9D3T - chains A and B of the 10 polymer chains in the assembly; structure by electron microscopy, 2.80 A resolution.

# Chain A
Protein: Histone H3.2
Source organism: Homo sapiens
UniProt: Q71DI3 (H32_HUMAN); residues 43-135 here correspond to UniProt positions 44-136 (UniProt number = residue number + 1)
Sequence (93 residues; numbered 43 to 135; the number before each row is that of its first residue):
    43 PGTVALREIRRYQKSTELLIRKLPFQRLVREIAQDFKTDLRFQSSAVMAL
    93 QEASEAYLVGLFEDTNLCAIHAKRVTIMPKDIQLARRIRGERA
Unresolved in the structure: 135
Swiss-Prot annotation at these positions:
  - modified residue: Lys-56 (N6,N6,N6-trimethyllysine), Ser-57 (Phosphoserine), Lys-64 (N6-(2-hydroxyisobutyryl)lysine), Lys-79 (N6,N6,N6-trimethyllysine), Thr-80 (Phosphothreonine), Ser-86 (Phosphoserine), Thr-107 (Phosphothreonine), Lys-115 (N6-acetyllysine), Lys-122 (N6-(2-hydroxyisobutyryl)lysine)
  - lipidation: Cys-110 (S-palmitoyl cysteine)

# Chain B
Protein: Histone H4
Source organism: Homo sapiens
UniProt: P62805 (H4_HUMAN); residues 24-101 here correspond to UniProt positions 25-102 (UniProt number = residue number + 1)
Sequence (78 residues; row label = number of the first residue in the row):
    24 DNIQGITKPAIRRLARRGGVKRISGLIYEETRGVLKVFLENVIRDAVTYT
    74 EHAKRKTVTAMDVVYALKRQGRTLYGFG
Swiss-Prot annotation at these positions:
  - modified residue: Lys-31 (N6-(2-hydroxyisobutyryl)lysine), Lys-44 (N6-(2-hydroxyisobutyryl)lysine), Ser-47 (Phosphoserine), Tyr-51 (Phosphotyrosine), Lys-59 (N6-(2-hydroxyisobutyryl)lysine), Lys-77 (N6-(2-hydroxyisobutyryl)lysine), Lys-79 (N6-(2-hydroxyisobutyryl)lysine), Thr-80 (Phosphothreonine), Tyr-88 (Phosphotyrosine), Lys-91 (N6-(2-hydroxyisobutyryl)lysine)
  - cross-link (Glycyl lysine isopeptide (Lys-Gly)): Lys-31 (interchain with G-Cter in SUMO2), Lys-59 (interchain with G-Cter in SUMO2), Lys-79 (interchain with G-Cter in SUMO2), Lys-91 (interchain with G-Cter in SUMO2)

# Interface between chain A and chain B
Pairs across the interface (102; chain A residue first):
  Ala-47(A) / Arg-39(B)
  Ala-47(A) / Lys-44(B)
  Glu-50(A) / Arg-39(B)  salt bridge
  Ile-51(A) / Arg-39(B)
  Ile-51(A) / Gly-42(B)
  Ile-51(A) / Val-43(B)
  Tyr-54(A) / Arg-36(B)
  Tyr-54(A) / Arg-40(B)  hydrogen bond (backbone-side chain)
  Gln-55(A) / Arg-39(B)
  Gln-55(A) / Arg-40(B)  hydrogen bond (side chain-backbone)
  Ser-57(A) / Arg-40(B)  hydrogen bond (backbone-side chain)
  Thr-58(A) / Arg-40(B)
  Glu-59(A) / Arg-40(B)  hydrogen bond (backbone-side chain)
  Leu-61(A) / Ala-33(B)
  Leu-61(A) / Arg-36(B)  hydrogen bond (backbone-side chain)
  Leu-61(A) / Leu-37(B)  hydrophobic
  Leu-61(A) / Arg-40(B)
  Ile-62(A) / Ile-29(B)  hydrophobic
  Ile-62(A) / Leu-37(B)  hydrophobic
  Arg-63(A) / Arg-36(B)
  Pro-66(A) / Gly-28(B)
  Phe-67(A) / Leu-62(B)  hydrophobic
  Arg-69(A) / Asn-25(B)
  Leu-70(A) / Asn-25(B)
  Leu-70(A) / Ile-26(B)  hydrophobic
  Leu-70(A) / Ile-29(B)  hydrophobic
  Leu-70(A) / Leu-62(B)  hydrophobic
  Val-71(A) / Ile-66(B)  hydrophobic
  Glu-73(A) / Asp-24(B)  hydrogen bond (side chain-backbone)
  Glu-73(A) / Asn-25(B)  hydrogen bond
  Ile-74(A) / Lys-59(B)
  Ile-74(A) / Leu-62(B)  hydrophobic
  Ile-74(A) / Glu-63(B)
  Ile-74(A) / Ile-66(B)  hydrophobic
  Ala-75(A) / Ile-66(B)  hydrophobic
  Phe-78(A) / Glu-63(B)
  Phe-78(A) / Ile-66(B)
  Phe-78(A) / Arg-67(B)
  Lys-79(A) / Glu-74(B)
  Asp-81(A) / Lys-79(B)  salt bridge
  Leu-82(A) / Val-70(B)  hydrophobic
  Leu-82(A) / Lys-79(B)
  Leu-82(A) / Val-81(B)  hydrophobic
  Arg-83(A) / Lys-79(B)  hydrogen bond (backbone-backbone)
  Arg-83(A) / Thr-80(B)
  Arg-83(A) / Val-81(B)  hydrogen bond (backbone-backbone)
  Phe-84(A) / Ile-66(B)  hydrophobic
  Phe-84(A) / Val-81(B)
  Gln-85(A) / Thr-80(B)
  Gln-85(A) / Val-81(B)  hydrogen bond (backbone-backbone)
  Gln-85(A) / Thr-82(B)
  Gln-85(A) / Ala-83(B)
  Ser-87(A) / Ala-83(B)
  Ser-87(A) / Phe-100(B)
  Ala-88(A) / Val-81(B)
  Ala-88(A) / Thr-82(B)
  Ala-88(A) / Ala-83(B)
  Ala-88(A) / Val-86(B)
  Met-90(A) / Phe-100(B)
  Ala-91(A) / Val-86(B)  hydrophobic
  Ala-91(A) / Leu-97(B)
  Ala-91(A) / Phe-100(B)  hydrophobic
  Leu-92(A) / Ile-66(B)  hydrophobic
  Leu-92(A) / Val-86(B)  hydrophobic
  Glu-94(A) / Phe-100(B)
  Ala-95(A) / Phe-61(B)
  Ala-95(A) / Leu-90(B)  hydrophobic
  Ser-96(A) / Leu-58(B)
  Ser-96(A) / Phe-61(B)
  Ser-96(A) / Leu-62(B)
  Glu-97(A) / Leu-37(B)
  Tyr-99(A) / Val-57(B)
  Tyr-99(A) / Phe-61(B)  hydrophobic
  Leu-100(A) / Leu-37(B)  hydrophobic
  Leu-100(A) / Leu-58(B)  hydrophobic
  Val-101(A) / Leu-37(B)
  Val-101(A) / Arg-40(B)
  Leu-103(A) / Val-57(B)  hydrophobic
  Phe-104(A) / Ile-34(B)
  Phe-104(A) / Leu-37(B)
  Phe-104(A) / Ala-38(B)  hydrophobic
  Phe-104(A) / Val-43(B)
  Phe-104(A) / Thr-54(B)
  Glu-105(A) / Gly-41(B)
  Asn-108(A) / Gly-42(B)
  Asn-108(A) / Val-43(B)
  Val-117(A) / Arg-45(B)
  Thr-118(A) / Arg-45(B)  hydrogen bond
  Thr-118(A) / Ile-46(B)
  Thr-118(A) / Ser-47(B)
  Ile-119(A) / Val-43(B)  hydrophobic
  Ile-119(A) / Arg-45(B)  hydrogen bond (backbone-backbone)
  Ile-119(A) / Ser-47(B)  hydrogen bond (backbone-backbone)
  Ile-119(A) / Ile-50(B)
  Met-120(A) / Ile-50(B)
  Pro-121(A) / Leu-49(B)  hydrophobic
  Pro-121(A) / Ile-50(B)
  Pro-121(A) / Glu-53(B)
  Ile-124(A) / Ile-50(B)  hydrophobic
  Ile-124(A) / Glu-53(B)
  Gln-125(A) / Glu-53(B)  hydrogen bond
  Arg-128(A) / Val-57(B)
Interface residues without a listed pair, chain B (47 interface residues in all): Arg-35, Val-60, Val-65, Thr-73, Arg-95

# In short
50 residues of chain A face 47 of chain B across their interface; the contacts include 14 hydrogen bonds and 2
salt bridges. Polar contacts include Glu-50(A)/Arg-39(B), Asp-81(A)/Lys-79(B) and Tyr-54(A)/Arg-40(B).
Chain A is Histone H3.2 and chain B is Histone H4, both from Homo sapiens; the structure, 147-bp 5S rDNA
nucleosome cross-linked with glutaraldehyde, was determined by electron microscopy (same publication as 9D3K,
9D3L, 9D3N, 9D3O, 9D3Q, 9D3R and 9D3S).
